PDB entry 2Q7W | X-ray diffraction, 1.40 A resolution | chain A

== Chain A ==
Molecule: Aspartate aminotransferase
From: Escherichia coli
Notes: EC 2.6.1.1
Reference sequence: P00509 (AAT_ECOLI); numbering as in UniProt (aligned over 1-396)
Amino-acid sequence (396 residues; each row starts with the number of its first residue):
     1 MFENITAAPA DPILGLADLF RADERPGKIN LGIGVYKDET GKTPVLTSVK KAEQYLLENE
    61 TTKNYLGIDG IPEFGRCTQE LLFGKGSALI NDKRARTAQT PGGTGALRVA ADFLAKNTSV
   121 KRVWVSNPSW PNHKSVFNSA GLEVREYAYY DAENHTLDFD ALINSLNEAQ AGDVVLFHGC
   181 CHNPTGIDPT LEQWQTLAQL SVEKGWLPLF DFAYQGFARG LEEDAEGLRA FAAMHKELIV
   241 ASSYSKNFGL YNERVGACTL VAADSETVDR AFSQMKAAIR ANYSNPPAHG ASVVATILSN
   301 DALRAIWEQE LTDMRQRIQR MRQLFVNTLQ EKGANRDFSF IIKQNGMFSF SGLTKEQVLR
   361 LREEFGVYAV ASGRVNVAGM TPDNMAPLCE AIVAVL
Not modelled in the structure: 11-27
Modified positions: Lys-246 (n~6~-(5-carboxy-3-thienyl)-l-lysine; KST)
Sequence notes: modified residue (246)
Ligand contacts:
  - 4'-deoxy-4'-aminopyridoxal-5'-phosphate (PMP): Tyr-65, Gly-102, Gly-103, Thr-104, Leu-107, Trp-130, His-133, His-178, Asn-183, Asp-211, Ala-213, Tyr-214, Ser-243, Ser-245, Lys-246, Arg-254, Ser-284
  - 4'-deoxy-4'-aminopyridoxal-5'-phosphate / PSZ: Gly-32, Ile-33, Gly-34, Tyr-65, Gly-102, Gly-103, Thr-104, Leu-107, Trp-130, His-133, His-178, Asn-183, Asp-211, Ala-213, Tyr-214, Ser-243, Ser-245, Lys-246, Arg-254, Ser-284, Phe-348, Arg-374
  - PSZ (4-[({3-hydroxy-2-methyl-5-[(phosphonooxy)methyl]pyridin-4-yl}methyl)amino]thiophene-2-carboxylic acid): Gly-32, Ile-33, Gly-34, Tyr-65, Gly-102, Gly-103, Thr-104, Leu-107, Trp-130, His-133, His-178, Asn-183, Asp-211, Ala-213, Tyr-214, Ser-243, Ser-245, Lys-246, Arg-254, Phe-348, Arg-374
UniProt features mapped onto this chain:
  - binding site (L-aspartate): Gly-34, Trp-130, Asn-183, Arg-374
  - mutagenesis: Tyr-65 (Y65F/S: Slight changes in activity), His-133 (H133A: Slight increase in maximum velocity of the overall transamination reaction between aspartate and 2-oxoglutarate ...), Arg-280 (R280V: Reduces first-order rate constant over 25000-fold), Arg-374 (R374A: Reduces first-order rate constant about 10000-fold; R374F/Y: Second-order rate constants are reduced by >5 orders of magnitude)

== Overview ==
Ligands of chain A: compound PSZ, 4'-deoxy-4'-aminopyridoxal-5'-phosphate and
4'-deoxy-4'-aminopyridoxal-5'-phosphate / PSZ. Curated annotation (UniProt) lists 4 L-aspartate-binding
residues and 4 mutagenesis sites.
Chain A is Aspartate aminotransferase (Escherichia coli); the structure, Structural Studies Reveals the
Inactivation of E. coli L-aspartate aminotransferase (S)-4,5-amino-dihydro-2-thiophenecarboxylic acid (SADTA)
via two mechanisms ..., was determined by X-ray diffraction, deposited together with 2QA3, 2QB2, 2QB3 and
2QBT.
